Entry 5XKF (X-ray diffraction, 2.80 A resolution); this record covers chains A and E of the 6 polymer chains in the assembly.

[Chain A]
Protein: Tubulin alpha-1B chain
Source organism: Sus scrofa
UniProtKB: Q2XVP4 (TBA1B_PIG); residue numbers follow UniProt; this construct covers 1-451
Chain sequence (451 residues; row label = number of the first residue in the row):
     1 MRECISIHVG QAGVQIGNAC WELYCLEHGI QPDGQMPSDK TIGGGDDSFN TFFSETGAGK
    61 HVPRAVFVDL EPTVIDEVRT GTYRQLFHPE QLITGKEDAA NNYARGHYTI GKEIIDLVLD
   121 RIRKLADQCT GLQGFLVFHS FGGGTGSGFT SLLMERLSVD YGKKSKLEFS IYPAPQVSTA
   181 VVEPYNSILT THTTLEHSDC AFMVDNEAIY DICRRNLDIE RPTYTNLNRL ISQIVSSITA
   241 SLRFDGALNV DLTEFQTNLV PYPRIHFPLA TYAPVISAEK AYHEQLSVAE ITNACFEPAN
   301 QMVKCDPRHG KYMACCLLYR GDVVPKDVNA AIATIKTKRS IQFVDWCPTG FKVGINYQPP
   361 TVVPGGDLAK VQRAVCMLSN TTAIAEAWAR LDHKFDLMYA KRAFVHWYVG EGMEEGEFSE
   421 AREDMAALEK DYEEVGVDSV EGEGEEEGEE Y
Disordered / not traced: 438-451
Metal / ion sites: Ca2+: Asp-39, Thr-41, Gly-44, Glu-55
Small-molecule neighbours:
  - 88U (N-(4-methoxyphenyl)-N,2-dimethyl-quinazolin-4-amine): Thr-179, Ala-180, Val-181
  - GTP (guanosine-5'-triphosphate): Gly-10, Gln-11, Ala-12, Gln-15, Ile-16, Asp-69, Asp-98, Ala-99, Ala-100, Asn-101, Ser-140, Gly-142, Gly-143, Gly-144, Thr-145, Gly-146, Ile-171, Pro-173, Val-177, Ser-178, Thr-179, Glu-183, Asn-206, Tyr-224, Leu-227, Asn-228, Ile-231
UniProt features mapped onto this chain:
  - motif: Met-1 to Cys-4 (MREC motif)
  - active site: Glu-254
  - binding site (GTP): Gly-10, Gln-11, Ala-12, Gln-15, Glu-71, Ala-99, Ser-140, Gly-143, Gly-144, Thr-145, Gly-146, Thr-179, Glu-183, Asn-206, Tyr-224, Asn-228, Leu-252
  - binding site (Mg(2+)): Glu-71
  - site: Tyr-451 (Involved in polymerization)
  - modified residue: Lys-40 (N6,N6,N6-trimethyllysine), Ser-48 (Phosphoserine), Ser-232 (Phosphoserine), Tyr-282 (3'-nitrotyrosine), Arg-339 (Omega-N-methylarginine), Ser-439 (Phosphoserine), Glu-443 (5-glutamyl polyglutamate), Glu-445 (5-glutamyl polyglutamate), Tyr-451 (3'-nitrotyrosine)
  - cross-link (Glycyl lysine isopeptide (Lys-Gly)): Lys-326 (interchain with G-Cter in ubiquitin), Lys-370 (interchain with G-Cter in ubiquitin)

[Chain E]
Protein: Stathmin-4
Source organism: Rattus norvegicus
UniProtKB: P63043 (STMN4_RAT); residues 5-145 here correspond to UniProt positions 49-189 (UniProt number = residue number + 44)
Chain sequence (143 residues; each row starts with the number of its first residue):
     3 MADMEVIELN KCTSGQSFEV ILKPPSFDGV PEFNASLPRR RDPSLEEIQK KLEAAEERRK
    63 YQEAELLKHL AEKREHEREV IQKAIEENNN FIKMAKEKLA QKMESNKENR EAHLAAMLER
   123 LQEKDKHAEE VRKNKELKEE ASR
Disordered / not traced: 3-5, 29-43, 142-145
Sequence notes: expression tag (3-4)
UniProt features mapped onto this chain:
  - modified residue: Ser-46 (Phosphoserine)

[How chain A and chain E interact]
Contacting residue pairs - 62 pairs, chain A then chain E:
  His-107(A) / Leu-54(E)
  Tyr-108(A) / Leu-54(E)  hydrophobic
  Tyr-108(A) / Ala-57(E)  hydrophobic
  Thr-109(A) / Arg-61(E)
  Lys-112(A) / Leu-54(E)
  Lys-112(A) / Glu-55(E)
  Lys-112(A) / Glu-58(E)  salt bridge
  Leu-152(A) / Leu-54(E)  hydrophobic
  Glu-155(A) / Ile-50(E)
  Arg-156(A) / Leu-47(E)
  Arg-156(A) / Ile-50(E)
  Arg-156(A) / Gln-51(E)
  Ser-158(A) / Asp-44(E)
  Val-159(A) / Pro-45(E)
  Val-159(A) / Leu-47(E)  hydrophobic
  His-197(A) / Asp-44(E)  salt bridge
  Asp-245(A) / Cys-14(E)  hydrogen bond
  Asp-245(A) / Ser-16(E)
  Ala-247(A) / Asn-12(E)
  Ala-247(A) / Ser-19(E)
  Leu-248(A) / Ser-19(E)
  Pro-325(A) / Gln-18(E)
  Pro-325(A) / Phe-20(E)  hydrophobic
  Val-328(A) / Phe-20(E)  hydrophobic
  Asn-329(A) / Val-8(E)
  Asn-329(A) / Phe-20(E)
  Asn-329(A) / Val-22(E)
  Ile-332(A) / Val-22(E)  hydrophobic
  Ile-332(A) / Leu-24(E)  hydrophobic
  Lys-336(A) / Leu-24(E)
  Asp-345(A) / Pro-27(E)
  Asp-345(A) / Ser-28(E)  hydrogen bond (backbone-backbone)
  Trp-346(A) / Pro-27(E)
  Cys-347(A) / Pro-27(E)
  Pro-348(A) / Lys-25(E)
  Pro-348(A) / Pro-27(E)
  Thr-349(A) / Ile-23(E)
  Thr-349(A) / Leu-24(E)  hydrogen bond (backbone-backbone)
  Thr-349(A) / Lys-25(E)  hydrogen bond (backbone-backbone)
  Gly-350(A) / Val-22(E)
  Phe-351(A) / Glu-21(E)
  Phe-351(A) / Val-22(E)  hydrogen bond (backbone-backbone)
  Phe-351(A) / Leu-24(E)  hydrophobic
  Lys-352(A) / Phe-20(E)
  Lys-352(A) / Glu-21(E)
  Val-353(A) / Ser-19(E)
  Val-353(A) / Phe-20(E)  hydrogen bond (backbone-backbone)
  Gly-354(A) / Gln-18(E)
  Ile-355(A) / Gly-17(E)
  Ile-355(A) / Gln-18(E)  hydrogen bond (backbone-backbone)
  Asn-356(A) / Ser-16(E)
  Tyr-357(A) / Thr-15(E)
  Tyr-357(A) / Ser-16(E)  hydrogen bond (backbone-backbone)
  Tyr-357(A) / Gly-17(E)
  Tyr-357(A) / Gln-18(E)  hydrogen bond
  Val-409(A) / Gln-64(E)
  Gly-410(A) / Arg-61(E)
  Glu-411(A) / Arg-61(E)  hydrogen bond (backbone-side chain)
  Gly-412(A) / Ala-57(E)
  Gly-412(A) / Arg-60(E)  hydrogen bond (backbone-side chain)
  Gly-412(A) / Arg-61(E)
  Glu-414(A) / Arg-60(E)
Interface residues without a listed pair, chain A (38 interface residues in all): Glu-196, Gln-358
Interface residues without a listed pair, chain E (31 interface residues in all): Pro-26, Ser-46, Lys-53

[Summary]
Chain A and chain E form an interface of 38 and 31 residues respectively, with 11 hydrogen bonds and 2 salt
bridges. Polar pairs include Lys-112(A)/Glu-58(E), His-197(A)/Asp-44(E) and Asp-245(A)/Cys-14(E). Ligands of
chain A: GTP and compound 88U.
Chain A is Tubulin alpha-1B chain (Sus scrofa) and chain E is Stathmin-4 (Rattus norvegicus); the structure,
Crystal structure of T2R-TTL-MPC6827 complex, was determined by X-ray diffraction.
